2PKY - chain X; structure by X-ray diffraction, 1.55 A resolution.

# Chain X
Molecule: Haloalkane dehalogenase
Organism: Xanthobacter autotrophicus
Notes: EC 3.8.1.5
UniProtKB: P22643 (DHLA_XANAU); residues 1-310 here = UniProt positions 1-310
Chain sequence (310 residues; each row starts with the number of its first residue):
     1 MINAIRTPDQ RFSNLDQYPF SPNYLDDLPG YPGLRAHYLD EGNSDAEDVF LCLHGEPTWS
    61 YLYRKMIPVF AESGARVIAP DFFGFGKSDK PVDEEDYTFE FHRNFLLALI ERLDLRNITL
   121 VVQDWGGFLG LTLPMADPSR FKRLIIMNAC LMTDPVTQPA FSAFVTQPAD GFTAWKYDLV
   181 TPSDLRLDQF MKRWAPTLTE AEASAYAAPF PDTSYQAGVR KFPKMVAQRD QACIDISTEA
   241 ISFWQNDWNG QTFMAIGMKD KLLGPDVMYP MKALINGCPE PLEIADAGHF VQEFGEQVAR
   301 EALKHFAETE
Not modelled in the structure: 1, 310
Curated features (UniProtKB/Swiss-Prot):
  - active site: Asp124 (Nucleophile), Asp260 (Proton donor), His289 (Proton acceptor)
  - binding site (chloride): Trp125, Trp175

# In short
UniProt lists 3 active-site residues and chloride-binding residues Trp125 and Trp175.
Chain X is Haloalkane dehalogenase (Xanthobacter autotrophicus); the structure, The Effect of Deuteration on
Protein Structure A High Resolution Comparison of Hydrogenous and Perdeuterated Haloalkane ..., was determined
by X-ray diffraction together with 2YXP from the same study.
